6KLU - chains B and C of the 3 polymer chains in the assembly; structure by electron microscopy, 12.00 A resolution (very low resolution: no residue pairs are listed; an interface is given only as per-side residue counts).

Chain B:
Protein: Troponin T, cardiac muscle
Source organism: Mus musculus
Reference sequence: P50752 (TNNT2_MOUSE); residues 199-272 here correspond to UniProt positions 212-285 (UniProt number = residue number + 13)
Sequence (74 residues; numbered 199 to 272; the number before each row is that of its first residue):
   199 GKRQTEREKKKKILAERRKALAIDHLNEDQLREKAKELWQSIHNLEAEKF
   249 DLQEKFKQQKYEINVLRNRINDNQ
Swiss-Prot annotation at these positions:
  - modified residue: Thr203 (Phosphothreonine)

Chain C:
Protein: Troponin I, cardiac muscle
Source organism: Mus musculus
Reference sequence: P48787 (TNNI3_MOUSE); residues 49-166 here correspond to UniProt positions 50-167 (UniProt number = residue number + 1)
Sequence (118 residues; row label = number of the first residue in the row):
    49 LKTLMLQIAKQEMEREAEERRGEKGRVLRTRCQPLELDGLGFEELQDLCR
    99 QLHARVDKVDEERYDVEAKVTKNITEIADLTQKIYDLRGKFKRPTLRRVR
   149 ISADAMMQALLGTRAKES
Unresolved in the structure: 138-147
Swiss-Prot annotation at these positions:
  - region: Thr129 to Ser150 (Involved in binding TNC and actin)
  - site (Involved in TNI-TNT interactions): Cys80, Cys97
  - modified residue: Thr51 (Phosphothreonine), Thr78 (Phosphothreonine), Thr129 (Phosphothreonine), Thr143 (Phosphothreonine), Ser150 (Phosphoserine), Ser166 (Phosphoserine)

How chain B and chain C interact:
At this resolution (12 A) residue pairs are not listed: 43 residues of chain B and 40 of chain C lie at the interface.

In short:
Chain B and chain C form an interface of 43 and 40 residues respectively.
Here chain B is Troponin T, cardiac muscle and chain C is Troponin I, cardiac muscle, both from Mus musculus.
Entry 6KLU (Troponin of cardiac thin filament in high-calcium state) was determined by electron microscopy,
deposited together with 6KLP, 6KLQ and 6KLT.
